1U4O - chain A; structure by X-ray diffraction, 1.70 A resolution.

# Chain A
Protein: L-lactate dehydrogenase
Organism: Plasmodium falciparum
Notes: EC 1.1.1.27
UniProtKB: Q27743 (LDH1_PLAFD); the construct has insertions or renumbered stretches relative to UniProt, so the offset changes along the chain: 18-33 = UniProt 2-17; 35-47 = UniProt 18-30; 49-72 = UniProt 31-54; 74-81 = UniProt 57-64; 8 more segments
Amino-acid sequence (321 residues; each row starts with the number of its first residue; note: 12 numbers in that range are skipped by the numbering (no residue carries them; nothing is unmodelled there); a row labelled like 73A-73B holds insertion residues (73A, then the next letters in order)):
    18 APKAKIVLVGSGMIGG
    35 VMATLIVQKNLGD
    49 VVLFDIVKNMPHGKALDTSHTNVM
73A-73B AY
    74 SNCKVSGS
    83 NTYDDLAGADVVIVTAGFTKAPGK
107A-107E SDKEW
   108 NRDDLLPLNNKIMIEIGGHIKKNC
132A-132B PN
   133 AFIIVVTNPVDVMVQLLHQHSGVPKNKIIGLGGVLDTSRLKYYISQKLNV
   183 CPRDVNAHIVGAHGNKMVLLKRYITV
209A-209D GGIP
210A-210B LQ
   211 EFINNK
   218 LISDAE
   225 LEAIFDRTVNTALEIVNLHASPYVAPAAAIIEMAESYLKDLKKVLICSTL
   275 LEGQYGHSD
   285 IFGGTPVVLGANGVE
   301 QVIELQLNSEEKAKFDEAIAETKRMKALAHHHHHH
Unresolved in the structure: 103-106, 107A-107E, 333-335
Sequence notes: expression tag (330-335)
UniProt features mapped onto this chain:
  - active site: His195 (Proton acceptor)
  - binding site (NAD(+)): Met30 to Leu163
  - binding site (substrate): Arg109, Arg171, His195

# In short
From UniProt: active-site residue His195, 9 NAD+-binding residues and 3 substrate-binding residues.
Chain A is L-lactate dehydrogenase (Plasmodium falciparum); the structure, Plasmodium falciparum lactate
dehydrogenase complexed with 2,6-naphthalenedicarboxylic acid, was determined by X-ray diffraction, deposited
together with 1U4S, 1U5A, 1U5C and 1XIV.
